3MRD - chains A and P of the 3 polymer chains in the assembly; structure by X-ray diffraction, 1.70 A resolution.

[Chain A]
Protein: HLA class I histocompatibility antigen, A-2 alpha chain
From: Homo sapiens
Notes: fragment: HLA-A*0201 alpha chain, UNP resiude 25-300
Reference sequence: P01892 (1A02_HUMAN); residues 1-276 here correspond to UniProt positions 25-300 (UniProt number = residue number + 24)
Amino-acid sequence (276 residues; row label = number of the first residue in the row):
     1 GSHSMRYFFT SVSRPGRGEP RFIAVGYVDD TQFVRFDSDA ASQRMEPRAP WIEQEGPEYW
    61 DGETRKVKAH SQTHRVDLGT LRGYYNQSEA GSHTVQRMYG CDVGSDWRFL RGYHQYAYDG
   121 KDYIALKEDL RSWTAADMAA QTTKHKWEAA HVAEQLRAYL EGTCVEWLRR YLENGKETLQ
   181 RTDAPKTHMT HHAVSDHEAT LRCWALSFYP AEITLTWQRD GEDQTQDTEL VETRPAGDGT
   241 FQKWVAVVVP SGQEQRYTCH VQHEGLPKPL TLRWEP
Disordered / not traced: 275-276
Construct notes: engineered mutation Val245 (Ala269 in P01892)
Disulfide bonds: Cys101-Cys164, Cys203-Cys259

[Chain P]
Protein: 9-meric peptide from Tegument protein pp65
Reference sequence: Q6SW59 (Q6SW59_HCMV); residues 1-9 here correspond to UniProt positions 495-503 (UniProt number = residue number + 494)
Amino-acid sequence (9 residues; row label = number of the first residue in the row):
     1 NLVPMGATV
Construct notes: engineered mutation Gly6 (Val500 in Q6SW59)
What the authors report for this chain:
  - conformationally variable residues (register shift): Pro4 to Gly6

[How chain A and chain P interact]
Residue-residue contacts (41):
  Met5(A) with Asn1(P)
  Tyr7(A) with Asn1(P), hydrogen bond (side chain-backbone); Leu2(P), hydrophobic
  Phe9(A) with Leu2(P), hydrophobic
  Met45(A) with Leu2(P), hydrophobic
  Glu63(A) with Asn1(P); Leu2(P), hydrogen bond (side chain-backbone)
  Lys66(A) with Asn1(P); Leu2(P), hydrogen bond (side chain-backbone)
  Val67(A) with Leu2(P), hydrophobic
  His70(A) with Val3(P), hydrogen bond (side chain-backbone); Met5(P)
  Thr73(A) with Met5(P), hydrogen bond (side chain-backbone); Gly6(P); Ala7(P); Thr8(P)
  Val76(A) with Thr8(P)
  Asp77(A) with Thr8(P), hydrogen bond; Val9(P), hydrogen bond (side chain-backbone)
  Thr80(A) with Val9(P)
  Leu81(A) with Val9(P), hydrophobic
  Tyr84(A) with Val9(P), hydrogen bond (side chain-backbone)
  Arg97(A) with Met5(P)
  Tyr99(A) with Leu2(P); Val3(P), hydrogen bond (side chain-backbone); Met5(P), hydrophobic
  His114(A) with Met5(P)
  Tyr116(A) with Val9(P)
  Thr143(A) with Val9(P), hydrogen bond (side chain-backbone)
  Lys146(A) with Thr8(P), hydrogen bond (side chain-backbone); Val9(P), hydrogen bond (side chain-backbone)
  Trp147(A) with Ala7(P); Thr8(P), hydrogen bond (side chain-backbone); Val9(P), hydrophobic
  Val152(A) with Ala7(P), hydrophobic
  Leu156(A) with Met5(P), hydrophobic
  Tyr159(A) with Asn1(P), hydrogen bond (side chain-backbone); Leu2(P); Val3(P), hydrophobic
  Trp167(A) with Asn1(P)
  Tyr171(A) with Asn1(P), hydrogen bond (side chain-backbone)
Other interface residues (no listed pair), chain A (30 interface residues in all): Tyr59, Ala69, Tyr123, Thr163
Other interface residues (no listed pair), chain P (9 interface residues in all): Pro4

[In short]
The interface between chain A and chain P involves 30 residues on one side and 9 on the other, with 15
hydrogen bonds. Among the polar pairs are Tyr7(A)-Asn1(P), Glu63(A)-Leu2(P) and Lys66(A)-Leu2(P). From the
paper: conformational variability at Pro4(P).
Chain A is HLA class I histocompatibility antigen, A-2 alpha chain (Homo sapiens) and chain P is 9-meric
peptide from Tegument protein pp65; the structure, Crystal Structure of MHC class I HLA-A2 molecule complexed
with HCMV pp65-495-503 nonapeptide V6G variant, was determined by X-ray diffraction, deposited together with
3MRC, 3MRE, 3MRG, 3MRH, 3MRL, 3MRO and 3MRR.
